8GF5 - chains A and B of the 7 polymer chains in the assembly; structure by electron microscopy, 3.00 A resolution.

# Chain A (and B)
Protein: Methyl-coenzyme M reductase subunit alpha
Source organism: Methanosarcina acetivorans C2A
Notes: EC 2.8.4.1; chain B of this document is another copy of the same molecule, construct and numbering; everything in this record applies to it too
UniProtKB: Q8THH1 (MCRA_METAC); residue numbers follow UniProt; this construct covers 1-570
Sequence (570 residues; numbered 1 to 570; the number before each row is that of its first residue):
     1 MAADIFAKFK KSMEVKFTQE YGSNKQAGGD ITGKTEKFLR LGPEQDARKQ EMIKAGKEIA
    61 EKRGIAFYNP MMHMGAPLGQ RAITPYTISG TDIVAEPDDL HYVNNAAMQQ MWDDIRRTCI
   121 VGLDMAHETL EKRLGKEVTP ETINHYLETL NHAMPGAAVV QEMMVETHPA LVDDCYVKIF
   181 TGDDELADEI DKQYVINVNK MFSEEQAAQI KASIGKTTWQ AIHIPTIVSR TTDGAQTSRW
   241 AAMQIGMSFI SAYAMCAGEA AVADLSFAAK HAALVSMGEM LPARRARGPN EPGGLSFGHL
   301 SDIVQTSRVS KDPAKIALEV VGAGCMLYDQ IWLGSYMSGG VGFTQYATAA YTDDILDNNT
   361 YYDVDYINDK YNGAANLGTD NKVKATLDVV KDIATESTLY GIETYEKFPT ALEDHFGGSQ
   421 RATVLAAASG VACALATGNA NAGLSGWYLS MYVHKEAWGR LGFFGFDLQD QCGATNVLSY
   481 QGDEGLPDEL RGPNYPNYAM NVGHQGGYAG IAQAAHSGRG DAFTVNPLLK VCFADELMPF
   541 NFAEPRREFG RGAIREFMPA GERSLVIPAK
Disordered / not traced: 1, 158-165, 570 (chain B: 1-75, 335-345, 570)
Modified / non-standard residues: His-271 (N1-methylated histidine; MHS); Arg-285 (5-methyl-arginine; AGM); Cys-472 (S-methylcysteine; SMC)
Residues lining bound ligands:
  - 1-thioethanesulfonic acid (COM): Tyr-346, Phe-463, Phe-464
  - factor 430 (F43): Gly-339, Gly-340, Val-341, Gly-342, Phe-343, Thr-344, Gln-345, Tyr-346, Phe-416, Gly-417, Ser-419, Gln-420, Gly-462, Phe-463
  - Coenzyme B (TP7): Arg-284, Met-337, Ser-338, Phe-343, Phe-463, Ala-499, Met-500, Asn-501, Val-502
From the paper describing this entry:
  - conformationally variable residues (loop rearrangement, order/disorder transition): Ala-76 to Arg-81, Ala-158 to Glu-166, Leu-333 to Tyr-346, Tyr-346 to Ala-350, Pro-409 to Ser-419
  - post-translational modification sites: His-271, Arg-285, Gly-465, Asp-470, Cys-472

# Interface between chain A and chain B
Residue-residue contacts (155; chain A residue first):
  Glu-51(A) / His-168(B)  salt bridge
  Met-52(A) / Glu-166(B)
  Met-52(A) / Thr-167(B)
  Met-52(A) / His-168(B)
  Met-52(A) / Pro-169(B)
  Gly-56(A) / Pro-169(B)
  Ile-59(A) / Asp-173(B)
  Arg-63(A) / Asp-173(B)  hydrogen bond (side chain-backbone)
  Arg-63(A) / Cys-175(B)  hydrogen bond (side chain-backbone)
  Arg-63(A) / Tyr-176(B)
  Arg-63(A) / Leu-537(B)
  Gly-64(A) / Gln-193(B)
  Ile-65(A) / Asn-151(B)
  Ile-65(A) / Val-177(B)
  Ile-65(A) / Gln-193(B)
  Ile-65(A) / Tyr-194(B)  hydrophobic
  Ala-66(A) / Glu-148(B)
  Ala-66(A) / Asn-151(B)
  Ala-66(A) / Gln-193(B)
  Ala-66(A) / Tyr-194(B)
  Phe-67(A) / Asn-151(B)
  Phe-67(A) / His-152(B)
  Phe-67(A) / Pro-155(B)  hydrophobic
  Phe-67(A) / Pro-169(B)
  Phe-67(A) / Val-172(B)
  Phe-67(A) / Asp-173(B)
  Tyr-68(A) / His-152(B)
  Tyr-68(A) / Ala-157(B)  hydrophobic
  Tyr-68(A) / Glu-166(B)  hydrogen bond
  Tyr-68(A) / Pro-169(B)  hydrophobic
  Asn-69(A) / His-152(B)  hydrogen bond (backbone-side chain)
  Met-72(A) / His-145(B)
  Met-72(A) / Glu-148(B)
  Met-72(A) / Val-159(B)
  Met-72(A) / Ser-251(B)  hydrogen bond (backbone-side chain)
  His-73(A) / Ala-158(B)
  His-73(A) / Val-159(B)
  His-73(A) / Val-160(B)  hydrogen bond (side chain-backbone)
  His-73(A) / Gln-161(B)  hydrogen bond (side chain-backbone)
  Met-74(A) / Val-159(B)  hydrogen bond (backbone-backbone)
  Met-74(A) / Val-160(B)
  Leu-78(A) / Gln-161(B)
  Leu-78(A) / Glu-162(B)
  Leu-78(A) / Met-163(B)
  Leu-78(A) / Met-164(B)
  Leu-78(A) / Glu-166(B)
  Gly-79(A) / Glu-162(B)  hydrogen bond (backbone-side chain)
  Gln-80(A) / Glu-162(B)  hydrogen bond (backbone-side chain)
  Arg-81(A) / Glu-162(B)
  Arg-81(A) / Met-163(B)
  Ala-82(A) / Met-163(B)
  Pro-97(A) / Val-165(B)
  Asp-98(A) / Val-165(B)
  Asp-98(A) / Glu-166(B)
  His-101(A) / Val-165(B)
  His-101(A) / Thr-167(B)
  Tyr-102(A) / Val-228(B)
  Tyr-102(A) / Thr-231(B)
  Tyr-102(A) / Thr-232(B)
  Val-103(A) / Leu-171(B)
  Val-103(A) / Ile-227(B)
  Val-103(A) / Val-228(B)  hydrophobic
  Asn-104(A) / Glu-166(B)  hydrogen bond (side chain-backbone)
  Asn-104(A) / Thr-167(B)
  Asn-104(A) / His-168(B)  hydrogen bond (side chain-backbone)
  Asn-104(A) / Leu-171(B)
  Asn-104(A) / Val-566(B)
  Ala-106(A) / Ile-567(B)  hydrophobic
  Gln-109(A) / Ile-227(B)
  Gln-109(A) / Arg-563(B)  hydrogen bond
  Trp-112(A) / Thr-231(B)
  Arg-116(A) / Arg-230(B)
  Arg-116(A) / Thr-231(B)
  Glu-166(A) / Asn-104(B)  hydrogen bond (backbone-side chain)
  His-168(A) / Asn-104(B)  hydrogen bond (backbone-side chain)
  Leu-171(A) / Val-103(B)
  Ile-227(A) / Val-103(B)
  Ile-227(A) / Gln-109(B)
  Ile-227(A) / Arg-230(B)
  Val-228(A) / Tyr-102(B)
  Val-228(A) / Val-103(B)  hydrophobic
  Arg-230(A) / Arg-116(B)
  Arg-230(A) / Arg-230(B)
  Arg-230(A) / Thr-231(B)  hydrogen bond
  Arg-230(A) / Arg-563(B)
  Thr-231(A) / Tyr-102(B)
  Thr-231(A) / Gln-109(B)
  Thr-231(A) / Trp-112(B)
  Thr-231(A) / Arg-116(B)  hydrogen bond (backbone-side chain)
  Thr-231(A) / Arg-230(B)  hydrogen bond
  Thr-232(A) / Tyr-102(B)
  Asp-233(A) / Arg-287(B)
  Ala-235(A) / Ala-286(B)
  Ala-235(A) / Arg-287(B)
  Arg-239(A) / Arg-287(B)
  Arg-239(A) / Leu-333(B)  hydrogen bond (side chain-backbone)
  Met-280(A) / Ala-283(B)
  Arg-284(A) / Arg-239(B)  hydrogen bond (backbone-side chain)
  Ala-286(A) / Pro-289(B)
  Arg-287(A) / Asp-233(B)  salt bridge
  Arg-287(A) / Ala-235(B)
  Arg-287(A) / Arg-239(B)
  Gly-288(A) / Ala-286(B)
  Pro-289(A) / Ala-286(B)
  Ser-335(A) / Val-228(B)
  Ser-335(A) / Thr-232(B)
  Ser-335(A) / Gln-236(B)  hydrogen bond (backbone-side chain)
  Tyr-336(A) / Thr-231(B)  hydrogen bond (side chain-backbone)
  Tyr-336(A) / Thr-232(B)
  Tyr-336(A) / Gln-236(B)  hydrogen bond (backbone-side chain)
  Tyr-336(A) / Arg-239(B)  hydrogen bond (backbone-side chain)
  Met-337(A) / Arg-239(B)
  Ser-338(A) / Arg-239(B)
  Ser-338(A) / Trp-240(B)  hydrogen bond (backbone-backbone)
  Ser-338(A) / Met-243(B)
  Gly-339(A) / Gln-236(B)
  Gly-339(A) / Trp-240(B)
  Gly-340(A) / Gly-156(B)
  Gly-340(A) / Trp-240(B)
  Gly-340(A) / Gln-244(B)
  Val-341(A) / Ala-157(B)
  Val-341(A) / Ala-158(B)
  Val-341(A) / Val-165(B)
  Val-341(A) / Gln-244(B)
  Thr-344(A) / Val-165(B)
  Gln-345(A) / Met-163(B)  hydrogen bond (side chain-backbone)
  Gln-345(A) / Met-164(B)
  Gln-345(A) / Val-165(B)
  Phe-416(A) / Met-163(B)
  Arg-555(A) / Leu-565(B)
  Arg-555(A) / Val-566(B)
  Arg-555(A) / Pro-568(B)
  Glu-556(A) / Pro-568(B)
  Phe-557(A) / Pro-568(B)
  Met-558(A) / Ile-567(B)  hydrophobic
  Met-558(A) / Pro-568(B)
  Pro-559(A) / Arg-563(B)
  Pro-559(A) / Ile-567(B)
  Ala-560(A) / Arg-563(B)  hydrogen bond (backbone-side chain)
  Glu-562(A) / Glu-562(B)
  Glu-562(A) / Arg-563(B)  salt bridge
  Glu-562(A) / Ser-564(B)
  Arg-563(A) / Gln-109(B)  hydrogen bond
  Arg-563(A) / Arg-230(B)
  Arg-563(A) / Ala-560(B)  hydrogen bond (side chain-backbone)
  Arg-563(A) / Glu-562(B)  salt bridge
  Leu-565(A) / Arg-555(B)
  Val-566(A) / Asn-104(B)
  Ile-567(A) / Ala-106(B)  hydrophobic
  Ile-567(A) / Phe-557(B)
  Ile-567(A) / Met-558(B)  hydrophobic
  Ile-567(A) / Pro-559(B)
  Pro-568(A) / Arg-555(B)
  Pro-568(A) / Glu-556(B)
  Pro-568(A) / Phe-557(B)
Other interface residues (no listed pair), chain A (83 interface residues in all): Lys-49, Ala-55, Pro-70, Ile-83, Thr-84, Asp-113, Thr-167, Val-172, Gln-236, Trp-240, Gly-258, Ala-283, Arg-285, Gly-561, Ser-564
Other interface residues (no listed pair), chain B (79 interface residues in all): Pro-97, Asp-98, His-101, Asp-113, Thr-149, Ala-170, Lys-178, Lys-270, Met-280, Gly-288, Glu-291, Ile-331, Phe-464

# Overview
The interface between chain A and chain B involves 83 residues on one side and 79 on the other; the contacts
include 29 hydrogen bonds and 4 salt bridges. Among the polar pairs are Glu-51(A)/His-168(B),
Arg-287(A)/Asp-233(B) and Glu-562(A)/Arg-563(B). The paper reports modification sites His-271(A), Arg-285(A)
and Gly-465(A) among others; conformational variability at Ala-76(A), Ala-158(A) and Leu-333(A) among others.
Chain A and chain B are both Methyl-coenzyme M reductase subunit alpha (Methanosarcina acetivorans C2A); the
structure, McrD binds asymmetrically to methyl-coenzyme M reductase improving active site accessibility during
assembly, was determined by electron microscopy (same publication as 8GF6).
